8IGQ - chains A and D of the 5 polymer chains in the assembly; structure by electron microscopy, 5.70 A resolution (low resolution: residue-level contacts below are approximate; hydrogen-bond / salt-bridge calls are withheld).

[Chain A]
Molecule: Cell division ATP-binding protein FtsE
Source organism: Mycobacterium tuberculosis
UniProt: O05779 (FTSE_MYCTU); numbering as in UniProt (aligned over 1-230)
Chain sequence (230 residues; each row starts with the number of its first residue):
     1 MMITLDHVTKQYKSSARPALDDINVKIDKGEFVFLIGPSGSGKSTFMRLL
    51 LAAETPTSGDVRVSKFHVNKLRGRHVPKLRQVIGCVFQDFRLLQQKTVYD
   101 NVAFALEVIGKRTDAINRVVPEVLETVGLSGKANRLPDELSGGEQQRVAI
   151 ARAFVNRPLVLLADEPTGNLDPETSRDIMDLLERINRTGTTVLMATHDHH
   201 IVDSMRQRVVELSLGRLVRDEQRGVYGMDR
Disordered / not traced: 228-230
Ligand contacts:
  - ADP (adenosine-5'-diphosphate), molecule 1: Y12, P38, S39, G40, S41, G42, K43, S44
  - ADP, molecule 2: D138, E139, L140, S141, G142, N169
UniProt features mapped onto this chain:
  - binding site (ATP): G37 to S44
Reported in the primary citation:
  - mutagenesis - D164A, E165Q: decreased catalytic activity on ATP

[Chain D]
Molecule: Cell division protein FtsX
Source organism: Mycobacterium tuberculosis
UniProt: A0A045GRS5 (A0A045GRS5_MYCTX); numbering as in UniProt (aligned over 1-297)
Chain sequence (297 residues; numbered 1 to 297; the number before each row is that of its first residue):
     1 MRFGFLLNEVLTGFRRNVTMTIAMILTTAISVGLFGGGMLVVRLADSSRA
    51 IYLDRVESQVFLTEDVSANDSSCDTTACKALREKIETRSDVKAVRFLNRQ
   101 QAYDDAIRKFPQFKDVAGKDSFPASFIVKLENPEQHKDFDTAMKGQPGVL
   151 DVLNQKELIDRLFAVLDGLSNAAFAVALVQAIGAILLIANMVQVAAYTRR
   201 TEIGIMRLVGASRWYTQLPFLVEAMLAATMGVGIAVAGLMVVRALFLENA
   251 LNQFYQANLIAKVDYADILFITPWLLLLGVAMSGLTAYLTLRLYVRR
Disordered / not traced: 296-297
Cystine bridges: C73-C78

[Chain A / chain D interface]
Contacting residue pairs - 22 pairs, chain A then chain D:
  P77(A) - G210(D)
  P77(A) - A211(D)
  R80(A) - M206(D)
  R80(A) - R207(D)
  R80(A) - L208(D)
  R80(A) - V209(D)
  R80(A) - G210(D)
  R80(A) - A211(D)
  Q81(A) - V209(D)
  Q81(A) - G210(D)
  C85(A) - L208(D)
  R91(A) - T201(D)
  L92(A) - T201(D)
  L93(A) - T201(D)
  L93(A) - E202(D)
  F104(A) - I205(D)
  A105(A) - V209(D)
  E107(A) - F5(D)
  V108(A) - V209(D)
  V108(A) - A211(D)
  V108(A) - S212(D)
  I109(A) - G210(D)
Interface residues without a listed pair, chain A (15 interface residues in all): I83, G110, T113
Interface residues without a listed pair, chain D (14 interface residues in all): M1, R2, R213

[Overview]
The interface between chain A and chain D involves 15 residues on one side and 14 on the other. Ligands of
chain A: ADP. Curated annotation (UniProt) lists 8 ATP-binding residues on chain A. The paper reports that
D164A and E165Q of chain A reduce catalytic activity on ATP.
Chain A is Cell division ATP-binding protein FtsE and chain D is Cell division protein FtsX, both from
Mycobacterium tuberculosis; the structure, Cryo-EM structure of Mycobacterium tuberculosis ADP bound
FtsEX/RipC complex in peptidisc, was determined by electron microscopy, deposited together with 8IDB, 8IDC,
8IDD and 8JIA.
